6CP4 - chain A; structure by X-ray diffraction, 1.90 A resolution.

== Chain A ==
Molecule: Cytochrome P450CAM
Organism: Pseudomonas putida
Notes: EC 1.14.15.1
Reference sequence: P00183 (CPXA_PSEPU); numbering as in UniProt (aligned over 1-414)
Amino-acid sequence (414 residues; each row starts with the number of its first residue):
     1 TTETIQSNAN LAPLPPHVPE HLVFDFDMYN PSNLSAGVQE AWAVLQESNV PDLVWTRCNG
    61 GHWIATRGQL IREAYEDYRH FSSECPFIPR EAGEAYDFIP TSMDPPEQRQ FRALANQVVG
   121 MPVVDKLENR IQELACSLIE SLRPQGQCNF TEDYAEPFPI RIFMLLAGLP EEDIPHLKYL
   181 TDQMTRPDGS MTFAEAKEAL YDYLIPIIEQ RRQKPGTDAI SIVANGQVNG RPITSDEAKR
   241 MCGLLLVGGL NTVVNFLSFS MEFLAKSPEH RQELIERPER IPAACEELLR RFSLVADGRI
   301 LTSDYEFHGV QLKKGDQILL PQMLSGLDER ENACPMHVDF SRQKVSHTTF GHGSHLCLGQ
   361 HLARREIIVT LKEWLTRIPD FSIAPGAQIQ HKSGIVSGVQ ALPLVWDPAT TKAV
Not modelled in the structure: 1-9
Sequence notes: engineered mutation N251 (Asp in P00183)
Metal / ion sites: K+: E84, G93, E94, Y96; heme Fe near C357 (its only coordinating residue here)
Small-molecule neighbours:
  - camphor (CAM): F87, Y96, T101, T185, L244, V247, G248, T252, V295, D297, I395, V396
  - heme (HEM): Y75, P100, T101, R112, V119, F163, L244, L245, G248, G249, T252, V253, F256, L294, V295, D297, R299, Q322, T349, F350, G351, S354, H355, L356, C357, L358, G359, L362, A363

== In short ==
Bound to chain A: heme and camphor. E84, G93, E94 and Y96 coordinate K+.
Chain A is Cytochrome P450CAM (Pseudomonas putida); the structure, P450CAM D251N mutant, was determined by
X-ray diffraction, deposited together with 5CP4.
